9B1A - chains A and B of the 4 polymer chains in the assembly; structure by electron microscopy, 2.30 A resolution.

# Chain A
Protein: Capsid protein VP1
Organism: enterovirus D68
Notes: EC 3.4.22.29, 3.6.1.15, 3.4.22.28, 2.7.7.48
Reference sequence: A0A097BW12 (A0A097BW12_HED68); residues -11 to 297 here correspond to UniProt positions 553-861 (UniProt number = residue number + 564)
Sequence (309 residues; numbered -11 to 297; the number before each row is that of its first residue; numbers below 1 keep their minus sign (Leu-11 is residue -11)):
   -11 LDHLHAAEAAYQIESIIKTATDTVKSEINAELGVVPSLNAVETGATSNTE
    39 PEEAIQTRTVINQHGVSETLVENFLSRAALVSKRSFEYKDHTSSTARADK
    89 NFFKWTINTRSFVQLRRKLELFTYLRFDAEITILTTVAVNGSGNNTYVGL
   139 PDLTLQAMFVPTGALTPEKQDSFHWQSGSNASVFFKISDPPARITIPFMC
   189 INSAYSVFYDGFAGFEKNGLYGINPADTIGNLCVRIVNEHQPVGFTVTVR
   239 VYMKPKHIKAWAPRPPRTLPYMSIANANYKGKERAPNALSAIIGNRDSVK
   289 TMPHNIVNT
Unresolved in the structure: -11 to 0, 84-85, 130-134, 297
Residues lining bound ligands: A1AIF ((5M)-5-{8-[({4-[(propan-2-yl)oxy]phenyl}methyl)amino]quinolin-4-yl}pyridine-2-carbonitrile): Val69, Trp93, Ile95, Asn96, Thr97, Leu107, Leu113, Phe115, Ala117, Ile119, Ala145, Met146, Phe147, Ala169, Ser170, Val171, Ile182, Ile184, Tyr193, Val195, Ile217, Leu220, Met241

# Chain B
Protein: viral protein 3
Organism: enterovirus D68
Reference sequence: A0A097BW12 (A0A097BW12_9ENTO); residues 1-247 here correspond to UniProt positions 318-564 (UniProt number = residue number + 317)
Sequence (247 residues; each row starts with the number of its first residue):
     1 GVPTYLLPGSGQFLTTDDHSSAPALPCFNPTPEMHIPGQVRNMLEVVQVE
    51 SMMEINNTESAVGMERLKVDISALTDVDQLLFNIPLDIQLDGPLRNTLVG
   101 NISRYYTHWSGSLEMTFMFCGSFMAAGKLILCYTPPGGSCPTTRETAMLG
   151 THIVWDFGLQSSVTLIIPWISGSHYRMFNNDAKSTNANVGYVTCFMQTNL
   201 IVPSESSDTCSLIGFIAAKDDFSLRLMRDSPDIGQLDHLHAAEAAYQ

# Chain A / chain B interface
Residue-residue contacts - 213 pairs, chain A then chain B:
  Glu2(A) - Arg41(B)  salt bridge
  Ala8(A) - Asp220(B)
  Ala8(A) - Asp221(B)
  Thr9(A) - Asp220(B)  hydrogen bond
  Thr9(A) - Asp221(B)  hydrogen bond (side chain-backbone)
  Ser25(A) - Ser162(B)
  Ser25(A) - Val163(B)
  Ser25(A) - Thr164(B)  hydrogen bond (backbone-backbone)
  Leu26(A) - Ser162(B)
  Leu26(A) - Val163(B)  hydrophobic
  Asn27(A) - Gln160(B)
  Asn27(A) - Ser161(B)
  Asn27(A) - Ser162(B)  hydrogen bond (backbone-backbone)
  Asn27(A) - Thr164(B)  hydrogen bond
  Val29(A) - Glu50(B)
  Val29(A) - Thr116(B)
  Val29(A) - Met118(B)  hydrophobic
  Val29(A) - Ser162(B)
  Val29(A) - Phe215(B)  hydrophobic
  Glu30(A) - Met118(B)
  Glu30(A) - Ser161(B)  hydrogen bond
  Thr34(A) - Gln48(B)
  Thr34(A) - Val49(B)
  Thr34(A) - Glu50(B)  hydrogen bond (side chain-backbone)
  Thr34(A) - Glu114(B)
  Ser35(A) - Glu50(B)  hydrogen bond (backbone-side chain)
  Ser35(A) - Glu114(B)
  Ser35(A) - Thr116(B)
  Ser35(A) - Thr164(B)  hydrogen bond
  Ser35(A) - Lys219(B)
  Thr37(A) - Thr164(B)
  Thr37(A) - Ile166(B)
  Thr37(A) - Lys219(B)  hydrogen bond (backbone-side chain)
  Glu38(A) - Lys219(B)  salt bridge
  Pro39(A) - Ile166(B)  hydrophobic
  Ala42(A) - Ile166(B)  hydrophobic
  Ile43(A) - Thr151(B)
  Ile43(A) - Pro168(B)  hydrophobic
  Asn50(A) - Asp221(B)
  His52(A) - Ser110(B)
  His52(A) - His174(B)  hydrogen bond
  His52(A) - Tyr175(B)
  His52(A) - Ser223(B)
  Gly53(A) - Ser223(B)  hydrogen bond (backbone-side chain)
  Val54(A) - Asn42(B)  hydrogen bond (backbone-side chain)
  Val54(A) - Leu44(B)  hydrophobic
  Glu56(A) - Tyr106(B)  hydrogen bond (backbone-side chain)
  Glu56(A) - Arg225(B)
  Glu56(A) - Leu226(B)  hydrogen bond (side chain-backbone)
  Glu56(A) - Met227(B)  hydrogen bond (side chain-backbone)
  Thr57(A) - Asn42(B)  hydrogen bond
  Thr57(A) - Met43(B)  hydrogen bond (backbone-backbone)
  Thr57(A) - Leu44(B)
  Thr57(A) - Tyr106(B)
  Thr57(A) - Leu224(B)
  Leu58(A) - Arg41(B)
  Leu58(A) - Asn42(B)
  Val59(A) - Val40(B)
  Val59(A) - Arg41(B)  hydrogen bond (backbone-backbone)
  Val59(A) - Asn42(B)
  Val59(A) - Met43(B)  hydrophobic
  Phe62(A) - Met43(B)  hydrophobic
  Phe62(A) - Tyr105(B)  hydrophobic
  Phe62(A) - Tyr106(B)
  Phe62(A) - Met227(B)  hydrophobic
  Arg65(A) - Thr15(B)
  Arg65(A) - Thr16(B)
  Arg65(A) - Met227(B)  hydrogen bond
  Ala66(A) - Phe13(B)  hydrophobic
  Ala66(A) - Thr15(B)  hydrogen bond (backbone-backbone)
  Ser70(A) - Tyr246(B)  hydrogen bond
  Lys71(A) - Tyr246(B)  hydrogen bond (backbone-side chain)
  Arg72(A) - Glu243(B)  salt bridge
  Arg72(A) - Tyr246(B)
  Arg72(A) - Gln247(B)
  Phe91(A) - Tyr246(B)  hydrophobic
  Lys92(A) - Ala245(B)  hydrogen bond (side chain-backbone)
  Lys92(A) - Tyr246(B)
  Lys92(A) - Gln247(B)  hydrogen bond (side chain-backbone)
  Trp93(A) - Ala245(B)
  Trp93(A) - Tyr246(B)
  Thr94(A) - Ala245(B)  hydrogen bond (backbone-backbone)
  Asn96(A) - Ala245(B)
  Arg98(A) - Leu239(B)
  Ser99(A) - Gln235(B)
  Ser99(A) - Ala242(B)
  Phe100(A) - Gln235(B)
  Val101(A) - Gly234(B)
  Val101(A) - Gln235(B)
  Gln102(A) - Asp229(B)
  Arg104(A) - Leu239(B)
  Arg105(A) - Asn101(B)
  Arg105(A) - Tyr105(B)  hydrogen bond
  Arg105(A) - Ser230(B)
  Arg105(A) - Asp232(B)  salt bridge
  Arg105(A) - Ile233(B)
  Lys106(A) - Tyr105(B)
  Lys106(A) - Met227(B)
  Leu109(A) - Ile102(B)  hydrophobic
  Phe110(A) - Val40(B)  hydrophobic
  Phe110(A) - Met43(B)  hydrophobic
  Arg114(A) - Pro30(B)
  Arg114(A) - Thr31(B)  hydrogen bond (side chain-backbone)
  Arg114(A) - Pro32(B)
  Arg114(A) - Glu33(B)  salt bridge
  Glu118(A) - His19(B)
  Glu118(A) - Ser21(B)  hydrogen bond
  Thr120(A) - Phe13(B)
  Ala169(A) - Ala24(B)
  Pro178(A) - Gly11(B)
  Pro179(A) - Phe13(B)  hydrophobic
  Arg181(A) - Phe13(B)
  Arg181(A) - Asp17(B)  salt bridge
  Arg181(A) - Ser21(B)
  Ile182(A) - Ser21(B)
  Ile182(A) - Ala22(B)
  Thr183(A) - Ser21(B)  hydrogen bond
  Thr183(A) - Ala22(B)  hydrogen bond (backbone-backbone)
  Thr183(A) - Pro23(B)
  Thr183(A) - Ala24(B)  hydrogen bond (backbone-backbone)
  Pro185(A) - Leu25(B)
  Pro185(A) - Phe28(B)  hydrophobic
  Phe186(A) - Phe28(B)
  Phe186(A) - Pro30(B)
  Met187(A) - Leu25(B)  hydrophobic
  Met187(A) - Phe28(B)  hydrophobic
  Cys188(A) - Thr31(B)  hydrogen bond (backbone-side chain)
  Ile189(A) - Thr31(B)
  Asn190(A) - Thr31(B)
  Ser191(A) - Thr31(B)
  Ser191(A) - Pro32(B)  hydrogen bond (side chain-backbone)
  Ser191(A) - Glu33(B)
  Ser191(A) - Met34(B)
  Tyr240(A) - Phe13(B)  hydrophobic
  Lys242(A) - Asp17(B)  hydrogen bond (side chain-backbone)
  Lys242(A) - Asp18(B)  salt bridge
  Lys244(A) - Ser21(B)
  Lys247(A) - Glu33(B)  salt bridge
  Lys247(A) - Gln39(B)
  Ala248(A) - Gln39(B)
  Ala248(A) - Val40(B)  hydrogen bond (backbone-backbone)
  Trp249(A) - Ile36(B)  hydrogen bond (side chain-backbone)
  Trp249(A) - Pro37(B)
  Trp249(A) - Gly38(B)
  Trp249(A) - Gln39(B)
  Ala250(A) - Gly38(B)  hydrogen bond (backbone-backbone)
  Pro251(A) - Val46(B)  hydrophobic
  Pro254(A) - Asn101(B)
  Thr256(A) - Asn96(B)
  Tyr259(A) - Leu239(B)
  Met260(A) - Leu239(B)
  Met260(A) - His240(B)  hydrogen bond (backbone-backbone)
  Ser261(A) - Leu239(B)
  Ser261(A) - His240(B)
  Ile262(A) - Leu239(B)  hydrophobic
  Ile262(A) - His240(B)  hydrogen bond (backbone-backbone)
  Ile262(A) - Ala241(B)
  Ile262(A) - Ala242(B)  hydrophobic
  Pro274(A) - Asp91(B)
  Pro274(A) - Arg95(B)
  Asn275(A) - Arg95(B)  hydrogen bond
  Ser278(A) - Val62(B)
  Ser278(A) - Gly63(B)  hydrogen bond (backbone-backbone)
  Ser278(A) - Arg66(B)
  Ala279(A) - Arg66(B)
  Ile280(A) - Glu54(B)
  Ile280(A) - Arg95(B)  hydrogen bond (backbone-side chain)
  Ile280(A) - Asn96(B)
  Ile281(A) - Glu54(B)  hydrogen bond (backbone-side chain)
  Ile281(A) - Asn57(B)
  Ile281(A) - Arg66(B)  hydrogen bond (backbone-side chain)
  Ile281(A) - Asp91(B)
  Ile281(A) - Gly92(B)
  Ile281(A) - Arg95(B)
  Ile281(A) - Asn96(B)
  Gly282(A) - Asn57(B)  hydrogen bond (backbone-side chain)
  Gly282(A) - Asp91(B)  hydrogen bond (backbone-side chain)
  Asn283(A) - Asn57(B)
  Asn283(A) - Thr58(B)
  Asn283(A) - Glu59(B)
  Asn283(A) - Arg66(B)  hydrogen bond
  Arg284(A) - Ile55(B)  hydrogen bond (side chain-backbone)
  Arg284(A) - Asn57(B)  hydrogen bond (backbone-backbone)
  Arg284(A) - Thr58(B)
  Arg284(A) - Asn83(B)  hydrogen bond
  Arg284(A) - Pro85(B)
  Ser286(A) - Thr58(B)
  Val287(A) - Ile55(B)
  Val287(A) - Asn56(B)
  Val287(A) - Thr58(B)
  Val287(A) - Leu81(B)
  Val287(A) - Phe82(B)
  Val287(A) - Asn83(B)  hydrogen bond (backbone-backbone)
  Lys288(A) - Leu80(B)  hydrogen bond (side chain-backbone)
  Lys288(A) - Leu81(B)
  Lys288(A) - Asn83(B)  hydrogen bond (backbone-side chain)
  Thr289(A) - Asn83(B)
  Met290(A) - Asn83(B)
  Met290(A) - Ile84(B)
  Met290(A) - Pro85(B)  hydrophobic
  Met290(A) - Cys140(B)  hydrophobic
  Met290(A) - Tyr191(B)  hydrophobic
  Pro291(A) - Pro85(B)
  His292(A) - Leu90(B)
  His292(A) - Lys183(B)
  Asn293(A) - Ser139(B)
  Asn293(A) - Cys140(B)  hydrogen bond (side chain-backbone)
  Asn293(A) - Lys183(B)
  Asn293(A) - Tyr191(B)  hydrogen bond
  Ile294(A) - Gly138(B)
  Ile294(A) - Ser139(B)  hydrogen bond (backbone-backbone)
  Ile294(A) - Lys183(B)
  Ile294(A) - Tyr191(B)  hydrogen bond (backbone-side chain)
Other interface residues (no listed pair), chain A (103 interface residues in all): Ala28, Ala33, Asn36, Asn61, Tyr112, Phe147, Ala192, Arg255, Leu257, Asp285, Asn296
Other interface residues (no listed pair), chain B (107 interface residues in all): Ala61, Asp87, Pro93, Ser112, Gly137, Ile153, Ala182, Asn188, Ala217, Phe222

# In short
103 residues of chain A and 107 residues of chain B are in contact; the contacts include 58 hydrogen bonds and
8 salt bridges. Among the polar pairs are Glu2(A)-Arg41(B), Glu38(A)-Lys219(B) and Arg72(A)-Glu243(B).
Compound A1AIF is bound between chain A and chain B.
Here chain A is Capsid protein VP1 and chain B is viral protein 3, both from enterovirus D68. Entry 9B1A
(EV-D68 in complex with inhibitor Jun11-69-5) was determined by electron microscopy.
